Entry 4CDI (X-ray diffraction, 3.70 A resolution); this record covers chains A and C.

== Chain A ==
Protein: Acriflavine resistance protein B
From: Escherichia coli
Reference sequence: P31224 (ACRB_ECOLI); numbering as in UniProt (aligned over 1-1049)
Amino-acid sequence (1049 residues; numbered 1 to 1049; the number before each row is that of its first residue):
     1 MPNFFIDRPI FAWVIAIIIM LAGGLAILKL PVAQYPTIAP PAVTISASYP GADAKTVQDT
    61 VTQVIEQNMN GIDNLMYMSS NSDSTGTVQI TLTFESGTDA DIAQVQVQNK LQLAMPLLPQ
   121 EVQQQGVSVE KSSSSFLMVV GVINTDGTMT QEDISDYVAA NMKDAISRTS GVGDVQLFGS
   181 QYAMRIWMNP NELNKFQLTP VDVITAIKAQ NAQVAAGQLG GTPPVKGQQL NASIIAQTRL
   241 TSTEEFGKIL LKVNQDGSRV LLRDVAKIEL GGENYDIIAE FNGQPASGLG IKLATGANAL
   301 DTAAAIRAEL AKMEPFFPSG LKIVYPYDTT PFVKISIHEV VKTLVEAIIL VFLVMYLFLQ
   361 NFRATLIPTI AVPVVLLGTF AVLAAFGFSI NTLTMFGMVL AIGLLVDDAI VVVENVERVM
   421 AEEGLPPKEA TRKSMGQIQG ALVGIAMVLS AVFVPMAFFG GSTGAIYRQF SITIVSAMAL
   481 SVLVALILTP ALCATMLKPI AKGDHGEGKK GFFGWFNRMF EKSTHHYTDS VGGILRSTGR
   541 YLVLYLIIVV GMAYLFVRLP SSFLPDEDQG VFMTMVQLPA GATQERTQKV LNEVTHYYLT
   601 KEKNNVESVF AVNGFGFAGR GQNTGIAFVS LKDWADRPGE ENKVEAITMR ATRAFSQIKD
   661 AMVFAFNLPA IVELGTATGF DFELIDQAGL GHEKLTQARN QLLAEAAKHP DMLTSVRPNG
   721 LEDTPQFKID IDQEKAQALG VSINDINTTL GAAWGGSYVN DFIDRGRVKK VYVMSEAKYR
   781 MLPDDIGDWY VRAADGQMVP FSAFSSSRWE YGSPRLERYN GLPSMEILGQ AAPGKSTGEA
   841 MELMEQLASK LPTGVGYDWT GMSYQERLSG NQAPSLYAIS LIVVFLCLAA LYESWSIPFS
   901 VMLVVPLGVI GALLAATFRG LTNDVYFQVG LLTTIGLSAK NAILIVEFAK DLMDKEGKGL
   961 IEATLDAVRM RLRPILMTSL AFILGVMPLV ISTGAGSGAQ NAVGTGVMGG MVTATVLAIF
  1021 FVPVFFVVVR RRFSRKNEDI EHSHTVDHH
Unresolved in the structure: 674-678, 1038-1049
Curated features (UniProtKB/Swiss-Prot):
  - mutagenesis: H526 (H526Y: Partially restores chloramphenicol resistance to an AcrZ G30R mutant)

== Chain C ==
Protein: Predicted protein
From: Escherichia coli
Reference sequence: C4ZXT3 (C4ZXT3_ECOBW); residues 1-49 here = UniProt positions 1-49
Amino-acid sequence (49 residues; row label = number of the first residue in the row):
     1 MLELLKSLVF AVIMVPVVMA IILGLIYGLG EVFNIFSGVG KKDQPGQNH
Unresolved in the structure: 47-49

== Chain A / chain C interface ==
Residue-residue contacts - 43 pairs, chain A then chain C:
  K342(A) with E3(C)
  L350(A) with A11(C), hydrophobic
  L353(A) with V12(C), hydrophobic; V15(C), hydrophobic
  L357(A) with M19(C), hydrophobic
  F358(A) with M19(C), hydrophobic
  F516(A) with M19(C), hydrophobic
  H526(A) with Y27(C); E31(C), salt bridge
  S530(A) with G30(C); N34(C)
  G533(A) with S37(C), hydrogen bond (backbone-side chain)
  I534(A) with F33(C), hydrophobic
  S537(A) with S37(C), hydrogen bond; G38(C), hydrogen bond (side chain-backbone)
  G539(A) with V39(C); G40(C); K41(C)
  R540(A) with F36(C), hydrogen bond (side chain-backbone); S37(C); G38(C); V39(C), hydrogen bond (backbone-backbone)
  Y541(A) with F33(C), hydrogen bond (side chain-backbone); F36(C), hydrogen bond (side chain-backbone)
  L976(A) with L23(C), hydrophobic
  L980(A) with M19(C), hydrophobic; I22(C), hydrophobic
  L984(A) with V18(C), hydrophobic
  M987(A) with M14(C), hydrophobic
  V1016(A) with I22(C); L25(C), hydrophobic; I26(C); L29(C)
  I1019(A) with I26(C), hydrophobic
  F1020(A) with I26(C); L29(C), hydrophobic; G30(C); F33(C), hydrophobic
  F1021(A) with F33(C), hydrophobic
  R1032(A) with K41(C); K42(C), hydrogen bond (side chain-backbone); P45(C)
  F1033(A) with P45(C), hydrophobic
Interface residues without a listed pair, chain A (32 interface residues in all): E346, I349, V354, S523, R536, T538, L544, I983
Interface residues without a listed pair, chain C (28 interface residues in all): K6, S7, D43

== Summary ==
Chain A and chain C form an interface of 32 and 28 residues respectively, with 8 hydrogen bonds and 1 salt
bridge. Among the polar pairs are H526(A)-E31(C), G533(A)-S37(C) and S537(A)-S37(C). Curated annotation
(UniProt) lists one mutagenesis site on chain A.
Chain A is Acriflavine resistance protein B and chain C is Predicted protein, both from Escherichia coli; the
structure, Crystal structure of AcrB-AcrZ complex, was determined by X-ray diffraction together with 4C48 from
the same study.
